PDB entry 3UOB | X-ray diffraction, 3.01 A resolution | chains D and A of the 4 polymer chains in the assembly

Chain D:
Molecule: 23-nt DNA strand
Sequence (23 nucleotides; each row starts with the number of its first residue):
     1 CCACTGCTCA XGTACAGAGC TGT
Modified / non-standard residues: 1FC (4-amino-1-(2-deoxy-2-fluoro-5-O-phosphono-beta-D-arabinofuranosyl)-2-oxo-1,2-dihydropyrimidine-5-carboxylic acid) at position 11

Chain A:
Name: G/T mismatch-specific thymine DNA glycosylase
Organism: Homo sapiens
Notes: EC 3.2.2.29
UniProtKB: Q13569 (TDG_HUMAN); residues 111-308 here = UniProt positions 111-308
Chain sequence (201 residues; numbered 108 to 308; the number before each row is that of its first residue):
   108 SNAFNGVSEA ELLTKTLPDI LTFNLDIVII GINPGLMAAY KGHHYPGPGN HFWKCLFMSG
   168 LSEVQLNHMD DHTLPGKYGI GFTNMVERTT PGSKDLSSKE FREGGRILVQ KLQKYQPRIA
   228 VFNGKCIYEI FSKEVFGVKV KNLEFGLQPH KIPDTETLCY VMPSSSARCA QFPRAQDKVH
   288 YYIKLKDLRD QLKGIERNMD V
Disordered / not traced: 108-122, 304-308
Differences from the reference sequence: expression tag (108-110)
Swiss-Prot annotation at these positions:
  - cross-link: Lys248 (Glycyl lysine isopeptide (Lys-Gly) (interchain with G-Cter in SUMO2))
  - mutagenesis: Asn140 (N140A: Loss of DNA glycosylase activity but still able to bind DNA), Ala145 (A145G: Increased DNA glycosylase activity on G/T mispairs), His151 (H151A/Q: Increased DNA glycosylase activity on G/T mispairs), Asn191 (N191A: Reduced DNA glycosylase activity on G/T and G/U mispairs), Thr197 (T197A: Reduced DNA glycosylase activity on G/T mispairs), Arg281 (R281A: Restores the DNA-binding ability of the sumoylated form)
What the authors report for this chain:
  - binding site for the 23-nt DNA strand (chain D): Ser271
  - catalytic residues: Asn140 (proposed by the authors, not directly observed)
  - mutagenesis - N140A: abolished catalytic activity (citing earlier work)

Interface between chain D and chain A:
Pairs across the interface (37):
  DA10(D) - Pro198(A)  phosphate contact
  DA10(D) - Ala274(A)  base contact
  DA10(D) - Arg275(A)  salt bridge to the phosphate
  1FC_11(D) - Leu124(A)  base contact
  1FC_11(D) - Gly138(A)  base contact
  1FC_11(D) - Ile139(A)  base contact
  1FC_11(D) - Asn140(A)  base contact
  1FC_11(D) - Gly142(A)  base contact
  1FC_11(D) - Met144(A)  phosphate contact
  1FC_11(D) - Ala145(A)  base contact
  1FC_11(D) - His151(A)  base contact
  1FC_11(D) - Tyr152(A)  base contact
  1FC_11(D) - Pro153(A)  base contact
  1FC_11(D) - Gly156(A)  phosphate contact
  1FC_11(D) - Asn157(A)  hydrogen bond to the phosphate
  1FC_11(D) - Asn191(A)  base contact
  1FC_11(D) - Ser200(A)  phosphate contact
  1FC_11(D) - Ser271(A)  base contact
  1FC_11(D) - Ser273(A)  sugar contact
  DG12(D) - Gly199(A)  phosphate contact
  DG12(D) - Ser200(A)  hydrogen bond to the phosphate
  DG12(D) - Ser271(A)  phosphate contact
  DG12(D) - Ser273(A)  hydrogen bond to the phosphate
  DG12(D) - Arg275(A)  salt bridge to the phosphate
  DG12(D) - Cys276(A)  hydrogen bond to the sugar
  DG12(D) - Ala277(A)  base contact
  DG12(D) - Gln278(A)  hydrogen bond to the base
  DT13(D) - Gly231(A)  phosphate contact
  DT13(D) - Lys232(A)  hydrogen bond to the phosphate
  DT13(D) - Cys233(A)  hydrogen bond to the phosphate
  DT13(D) - Pro270(A)  phosphate contact
  DT13(D) - Ser271(A)  hydrogen bond to the phosphate
  DT13(D) - Cys276(A)  sugar contact
  DT13(D) - Gln278(A)  base contact
  DA14(D) - Lys232(A)  salt bridge to the phosphate
  DA14(D) - Phe252(A)  phosphate contact
  DA14(D) - Gln278(A)  hydrogen bond to the sugar
Interface residues without a listed pair, chain A (31 interface residues in all): Pro141, His150, Met269

Summary:
Chain D and chain A form an interface of 5 and 31 residues respectively, with 9 hydrogen bonds and 3 salt
bridges. Polar pairs include DG12(D)-Gln278(A), DG12(D)-Cys276(A) and DA14(D)-Gln278(A). UniProt lists 6
mutagenesis sites on chain A. From the paper: the catalytic residue Asn140(A); N140A of chain A abolishes
catalytic activity.
Chain D is a 23-nt DNA strand and chain A is G/T mismatch-specific thymine DNA glycosylase (Homo sapiens); the
structure, Crystal structure of Human Thymine DNA Glycosylase Bound to Substrate Analog
2'-deoxy-2'-beta-fluoro-cytidine, was determined by X-ray diffraction, deposited together with 3UO7.
